1KX3 - chains J and A of the 10 polymer chains in the assembly; structure by X-ray diffraction, 2.00 A resolution.

Chain J:
Molecule: 5'(ATCAATATCCACCTGCAGATTCTACCAAAAGTGTATTTGGAAACTGCTCCATCAAAAGGCATGTTCAGCTGAATTCAGCTGAACATGCCTTTTGATGGAGCAGTTTCCAAATACACTTTTGGTAGAATCTGCAGGTGGATATTGAT)3' (146-nt DNA)
Organism: Homo sapiens
Sequence (146 nucleotides; numbered -73 to 72; the number before each row is that of its first residue; numbers below 1 keep their minus sign (DA-73 is residue -73)):
   -73 ATCAATATCC ACCTGCAGAT TCTACCAAAA GTGTATTTGG AAACTGCTCC ATCAAAAGGC
   -13 ATGTTCAGCT GAATTCAGCT GAACATGCCT TTTGATGGAG CAGTTTCCAA ATACACTTTT
    47 GGTAGAATCT GCAGGTGGAT ATTGAT
Bound ions: Mn2+ site 1: DG-35, DG-34; Mn2+ site 2 near DG-3 (its only coordinating residue here); Mn2+ site 3 near DG7 (its only coordinating residue here); Mn2+ site 4 near DG26 (its only coordinating residue here); Mn2+ site 5 near DG47 (its only coordinating residue here); Mn2+ site 6 near DG60 (its only coordinating residue here)

Chain A:
Protein: histone H3
Organism: Xenopus laevis
UniProtKB: P84233 (H31_XENLA); residue numbers follow UniProt; this construct covers 1-135
Chain sequence (135 residues; each row starts with the number of its first residue):
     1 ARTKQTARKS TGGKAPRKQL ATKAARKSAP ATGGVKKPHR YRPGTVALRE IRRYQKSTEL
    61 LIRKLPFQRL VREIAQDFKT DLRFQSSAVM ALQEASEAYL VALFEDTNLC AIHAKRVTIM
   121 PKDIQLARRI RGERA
Not modelled in the structure: 1-37
Construct notes: conflict Ala102 (Gly in P84233)

Chain J / chain A interface:
Pairs across the interface - 29 pairs, chain J then chain A:
  DA-69(J) - His39(A)  phosphate contact
  DT-68(J) - His39(A)  phosphate contact
  DT-68(J) - Tyr41(A)  phosphate contact
  DA-67(J) - Tyr41(A)  sugar contact
  DA-67(J) - Arg49(A)  phosphate contact
  DT-66(J) - Arg49(A)  salt bridge to the phosphate
  DA8(J) - Pro43(A)  phosphate contact
  DA8(J) - Gly44(A)  hydrogen bond to the phosphate
  DA9(J) - Arg40(A)  hydrogen bond to the base
  DA9(J) - Tyr41(A)  sugar contact
  DA9(J) - Arg42(A)  sugar contact
  DA9(J) - Pro43(A)  sugar contact
  DA9(J) - Gly44(A)  hydrogen bond to the phosphate
  DA9(J) - Thr45(A)  hydrogen bond to the phosphate
  DA9(J) - Val46(A)  hydrogen bond to the phosphate
  DA9(J) - Ala47(A)  hydrogen bond to the phosphate
  DC10(J) - Arg40(A)  hydrogen bond to the sugar
  DC10(J) - Tyr41(A)  hydrogen bond to the phosphate
  DC10(J) - Val46(A)  phosphate contact
  DT17(J) - Arg63(A)  phosphate contact
  DT17(J) - Leu65(A)  phosphate contact
  DT17(J) - Pro66(A)  phosphate contact
  DT17(J) - Arg69(A)  salt bridge to the phosphate
  DT18(J) - Arg63(A)  phosphate contact
  DT18(J) - Lys64(A)  hydrogen bond to the phosphate
  DT18(J) - Leu65(A)  hydrogen bond to the phosphate
  DA25(J) - Arg83(A)  hydrogen bond to the base
  DG26(J) - Asp81(A)  phosphate contact
  DG26(J) - Arg83(A)  phosphate contact
Interface residues without a listed pair, chain J (16 interface residues in all): DC-65, DA-2, DT16, DG24, DA28
Interface residues without a listed pair, chain A (20 interface residues in all): Lys56, Gln85, Lys115

Summary:
Chain J and chain A form an interface of 16 and 20 residues respectively; the contacts include 11 hydrogen
bonds and 2 salt bridges. Polar contacts include DA9(J)-Arg40(A), DA25(J)-Arg83(A) and DC10(J)-Arg40(A). The
Mn2+ site 1 is built by DG-35(J) and DG-34(J).
Here chain J is
5'(ATCAATATCCACCTGCAGATTCTACCAAAAGTGTATTTGGAAACTGCTCCATCAAAAGGCATGTTCAGCTGAATTCAGCTGAACATGCCTTTTGATGGAGCAGTTTCCAAATACACTTTTGGTAGAATCTGCAGGTGGATATTGAT)3'
(146-nt DNA) (Homo sapiens) and chain A is histone H3 (Xenopus laevis). Entry 1KX3 (X-Ray Structure of the
Nucleosome Core Particle, NCP146, at 2.0 A Resolution) was determined by X-ray diffraction together with 1KX4
from the same study.
